6IGW - chain A; structure by X-ray diffraction, 1.98 A resolution.

[Chain A]
Protein: Myelin protein zero-like protein 1
Source organism: Homo sapiens
UniProt: O95297 (MPZL1_HUMAN); residue numbers follow UniProt; this construct covers 36-162
Sequence (135 residues; row label = number of the first residue in the row):
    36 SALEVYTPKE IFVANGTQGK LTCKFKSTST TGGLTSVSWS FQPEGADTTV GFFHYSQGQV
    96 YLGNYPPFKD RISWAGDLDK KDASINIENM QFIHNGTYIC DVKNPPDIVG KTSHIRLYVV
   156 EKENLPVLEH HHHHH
Unresolved in the structure: 36-37, 64-65, 159-170
Differences from the reference sequence: engineered mutation Gly86 (Ser in O95297), Gly145 (Val in O95297), Lys146 (Gln in O95297), Thr147 (Pro in O95297), Ser148 (Gly in O95297); expression tag (163-170)
UniProt features mapped onto this chain:
  - glycosylation (N-linked (GlcNAc...) asparagine): Asn50, Asn130

[Summary]
Chain A is Myelin protein zero-like protein 1 (Homo sapiens); the structure, MPZL1 mutant - S86G, V145G,
Q146K,P147T,G148S, was determined by X-ray diffraction together with 6IGO and 6IGT from the same study.
